PDB entry 9D35 | electron microscopy, 3.26 A resolution | chains C and D of the 9 polymer chains in the assembly

Chain C:
Molecule: Proteasome subunit alpha type-3
Source organism: Saccharomyces cerevisiae
UniProtKB: P23638 (PSA3_YEAST); residue numbers follow UniProt; this construct covers 1-258
Chain sequence (258 residues; each row starts with the number of its first residue):
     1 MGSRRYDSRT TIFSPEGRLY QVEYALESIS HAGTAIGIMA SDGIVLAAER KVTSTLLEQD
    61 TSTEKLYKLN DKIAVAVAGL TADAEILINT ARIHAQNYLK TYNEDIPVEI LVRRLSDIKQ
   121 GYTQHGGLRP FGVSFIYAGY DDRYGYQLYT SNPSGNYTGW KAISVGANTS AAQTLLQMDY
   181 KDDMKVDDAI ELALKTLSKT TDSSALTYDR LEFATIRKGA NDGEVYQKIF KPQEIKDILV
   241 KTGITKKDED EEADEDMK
Unresolved in the structure: 1-13, 246-258
Curated features (UniProtKB/Swiss-Prot):
  - cross-link (Glycyl lysine isopeptide (Lys-Gly)): Lys100 (interchain with G-Cter in ubiquitin), Lys199 (interchain with G-Cter in ubiquitin), Lys231 (interchain with G-Cter in ubiquitin)

Chain D:
Molecule: Proteasome subunit alpha type-4
Source organism: Saccharomyces cerevisiae
UniProtKB: P40303 (PSA4_YEAST); residue numbers follow UniProt; this construct covers 1-254
Chain sequence (254 residues; numbered 1 to 254; the number before each row is that of its first residue):
     1 MSGYDRALSI FSPDGHIFQV EYALEAVKRG TCAVGVKGKN CVVLGCERRS TLKLQDTRIT
    61 PSKVSKIDSH VVLSFSGLNA DSRILIEKAR VEAQSHRLTL EDPVTVEYLT RYVAGVQQRY
   121 TQSGGVRPFG VSTLIAGFDP RDDEPKLYQT EPSGIYSSWS AQTIGRNSKT VREFLEKNYD
   181 RKEPPATVEE CVKLTVRSLL EVVQTGAKNI EITVVKPDSD IVALSSEEIN QYVTQIEQEK
   241 QEQQEQDKKK KSNH
Unresolved in the structure: 1-13, 247-254
Curated features (UniProtKB/Swiss-Prot):
  - modified residue: Thr60 (Phosphothreonine)

How chain C and chain D interact:
Pairs across the interface (40; chain C residue first):
  Ser14(C) with Gln19(D), hydrogen bond (backbone-side chain); Tyr22(D)
  Glu16(C) with Tyr22(D); Glu25(D)
  Gly17(C) with Tyr22(D), hydrogen bond (backbone-backbone); Glu25(D); Ala26(D)
  Leu19(C) with Arg127(D)
  Met39(C) with Arg58(D)
  Arg113(C) with Glu87(D), salt bridge
  Asp117(C) with Ile84(D); Glu87(D)
  Gln120(C) with Ala80(D); Asp81(D), hydrogen bond; Ile84(D)
  Thr123(C) with Arg127(D)
  Gln124(C) with Tyr120(D); Arg127(D), hydrogen bond (side chain-backbone); Phe129(D)
  Gly126(C) with Gly125(D), hydrogen bond (backbone-backbone)
  Tyr144(C) with Arg58(D), hydrogen bond (backbone-side chain); Ile59(D), hydrophobic
  Tyr146(C) with Arg58(D), hydrogen bond (backbone-side chain)
  Tyr149(C) with Ile59(D)
  Ser154(C) with Ala80(D)
  Asn156(C) with Asn79(D)
  Tyr157(C) with Arg83(D)
  Gly159(C) with Gln55(D); Asp56(D), hydrogen bond (backbone-backbone)
  Trp160(C) with Leu52(D), hydrophobic; Lys53(D); Leu54(D); Gln55(D); Asp56(D)
  Lys161(C) with Leu54(D), hydrogen bond (backbone-backbone); Asp56(D)
  Ala162(C) with Leu54(D)
  Leu176(C) with Leu54(D), hydrophobic
  Gln177(C) with Leu54(D)
  Tyr180(C) with Leu54(D), hydrophobic
Other interface residues (no listed pair), chain C (32 interface residues in all): Pro15, Arg18, His125, Gly145, Gln147, Gly155, Thr158, Gln173
Other interface residues (no listed pair), chain D (26 interface residues in all): Arg29, Thr57, Leu78, Val126, Pro128

In short:
32 residues of chain C and 26 residues of chain D are in contact; the contacts include 9 hydrogen bonds and 1
salt bridge. Polar contacts include Arg113(C)-Glu87(D), Ser14(C)-Gln19(D) and Gln120(C)-Asp81(D).
Here chain C is Proteasome subunit alpha type-3 and chain D is Proteasome subunit alpha type-4, both from
Saccharomyces cerevisiae. Entry 9D35 (Proteasome core particle assembly intermediate 5-alpha/3-beta/Ump1
purified from Saccharomyces cerevisiae) was determined by electron microscopy.
